PDB entry 7JMN | electron microscopy, 3.58 A resolution | chains P and X of the 5 polymer chains in the assembly

Chain P:
Protein: Mediator of RNA polymerase II transcription subunit 16
Organism: Chaetomium thermophilum (strain DSM 1495 / CBS 144.50 / IMI 039719)
UniProtKB: G0SEV7 (G0SEV7_CHATD); residues 1-1130 here = UniProt positions 1-1130
Sequence (1130 residues; numbered 1 to 1130; the number before each row is that of its first residue):
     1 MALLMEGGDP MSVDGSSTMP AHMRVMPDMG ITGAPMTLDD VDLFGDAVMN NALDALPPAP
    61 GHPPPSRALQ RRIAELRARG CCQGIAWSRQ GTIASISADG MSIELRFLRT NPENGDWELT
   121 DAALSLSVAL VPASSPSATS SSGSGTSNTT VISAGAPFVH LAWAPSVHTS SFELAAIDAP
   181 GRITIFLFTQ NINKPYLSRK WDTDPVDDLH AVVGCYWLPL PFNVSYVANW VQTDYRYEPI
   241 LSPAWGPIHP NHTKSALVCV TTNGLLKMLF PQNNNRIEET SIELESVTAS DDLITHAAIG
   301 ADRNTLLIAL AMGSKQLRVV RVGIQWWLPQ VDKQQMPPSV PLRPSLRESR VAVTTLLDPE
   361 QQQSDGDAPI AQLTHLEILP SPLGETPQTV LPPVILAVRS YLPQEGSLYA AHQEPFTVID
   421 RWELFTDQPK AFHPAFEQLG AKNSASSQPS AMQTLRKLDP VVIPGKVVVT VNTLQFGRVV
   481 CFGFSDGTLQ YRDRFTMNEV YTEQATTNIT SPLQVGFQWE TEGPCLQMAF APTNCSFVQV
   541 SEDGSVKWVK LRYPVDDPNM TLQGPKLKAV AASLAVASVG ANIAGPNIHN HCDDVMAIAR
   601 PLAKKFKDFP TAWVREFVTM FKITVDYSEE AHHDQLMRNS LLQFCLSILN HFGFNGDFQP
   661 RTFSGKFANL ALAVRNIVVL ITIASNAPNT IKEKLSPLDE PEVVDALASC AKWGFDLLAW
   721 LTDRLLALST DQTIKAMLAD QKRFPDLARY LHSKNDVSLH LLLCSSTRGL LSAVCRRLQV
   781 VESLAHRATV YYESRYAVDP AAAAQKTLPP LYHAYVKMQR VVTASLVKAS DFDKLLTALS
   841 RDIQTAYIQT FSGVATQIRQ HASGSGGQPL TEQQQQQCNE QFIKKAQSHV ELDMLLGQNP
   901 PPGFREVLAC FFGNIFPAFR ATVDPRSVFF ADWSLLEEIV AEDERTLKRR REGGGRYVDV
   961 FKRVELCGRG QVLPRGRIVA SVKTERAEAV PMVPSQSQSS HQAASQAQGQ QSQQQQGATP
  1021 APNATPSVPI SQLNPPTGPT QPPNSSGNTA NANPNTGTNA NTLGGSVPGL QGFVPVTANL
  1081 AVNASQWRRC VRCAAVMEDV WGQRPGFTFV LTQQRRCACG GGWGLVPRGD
Disordered / not traced: 1-70, 333-353, 422-425, 673-696, 793-821, 872-882, 970-1130
Sequence notes: conflict P180 (Leu in G0SEV7), W327 (Gly in G0SEV7)

Chain X:
Protein: Unknown peptide
Organism: Chaetomium thermophilum var. thermophilum DSM 1495
Sequence (52 residues; each row starts with the number of its first residue; X marks 52 residues of unknown identity (built as UNK)):
    53 XXXXXXXXXX XXXXXXXXXX XXXXXXXXXX XXXXXXXXXX XXXXXXXXXX XX

Chain P / chain X interface:
Interface residues of chain P (facing chain X), 18 residues: F107, T110, W117, Q190, N191, I192, N193, P586, P660, S664, D699, Y957, V958, D959, V960, F961, G968, R969

In short:
No residue of chain P is in contact with chain X.
Chain P is Mediator of RNA polymerase II transcription subunit 16 (Chaetomium thermophilum (strain DSM 1495 /
CBS 144.50 / IMI 039719)) and chain X is Unknown peptide (Chaetomium thermophilum var. thermophilum DSM 1495);
the structure, Tail module of Mediator complex, was determined by electron microscopy, deposited together with
6XP5.
